Entry 3O6Q (X-ray diffraction, 2.50 A resolution); this record covers chains A and B of the 4 polymer chains in the assembly.

[Chain A]
Name: Stage II sporulation protein SA
Organism: Bacillus subtilis
UniProt: O34853 (SP2SA_BACSU); residue numbers follow UniProt; this construct covers 92-248
Chain sequence (157 residues; numbered 92 to 248; the number before each row is that of its first residue):
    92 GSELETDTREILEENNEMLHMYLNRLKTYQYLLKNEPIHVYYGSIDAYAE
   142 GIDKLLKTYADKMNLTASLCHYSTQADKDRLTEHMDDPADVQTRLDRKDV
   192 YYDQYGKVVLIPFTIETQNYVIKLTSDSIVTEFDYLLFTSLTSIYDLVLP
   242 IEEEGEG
Disordered / not traced: 92-96, 242-248
Modified / non-standard residues: Mse109, Mse112, Mse154, Mse176 (selenomethionine; parent Met)
What the authors report for this chain:
  - self-association interface (contacts with another copy of this molecule); pairs are residue here / residue on that copy: Y120-Y120 (hydrogen bond), Q121-T230 (hydrogen bond), L103, N106, L110, L114, L117, Q121, L124, F224, L227, S231, S234, I235, L238, V239

[Chain B]
Name: Stage II sporulation protein SB
Organism: Bacillus subtilis
UniProt: O34800 (SP2SB_BACSU); residue numbers follow UniProt; this construct covers 1-56
Chain sequence (56 residues; numbered 1 to 56; the number before each row is that of its first residue):
     1 MERAFQNRCEPRAAKPFKILKKRSTTSVASYQVSPHTARIFKENERLIDE
    51 YKRKKA
Disordered / not traced: 1-8, 52-56
Modified / non-standard residues: Mse1 (selenomethionine)

[Interface between chain A and chain B]
Residue-residue contacts (48):
  T99(A) - Y51(B)
  R100(A) - Y51(B)
  E104(A) - I48(B)
  N107(A) - F41(B)
  N107(A) - N44(B)
  N107(A) - I48(B)
  L110(A) - F41(B)  hydrophobic
  H111(A) - F41(B)
  L114(A) - Y31(B)
  L114(A) - F41(B)  hydrophobic
  K118(A) - Y31(B)
  L124(A) - R23(B)
  K125(A) - R23(B)  hydrogen bond (backbone-side chain)
  K125(A) - V28(B)  hydrogen bond (side chain-backbone)
  K125(A) - A29(B)  hydrogen bond (side chain-backbone)
  N126(A) - K22(B)
  N126(A) - R23(B)
  P128(A) - L20(B)  hydrophobic
  P128(A) - K21(B)
  I129(A) - I19(B)
  I129(A) - L20(B)
  I129(A) - K21(B)  hydrogen bond (backbone-backbone)
  H130(A) - I19(B)
  H130(A) - L20(B)
  V131(A) - F17(B)
  V131(A) - K18(B)
  V131(A) - I19(B)  hydrogen bond (backbone-backbone)
  Y132(A) - P16(B)  hydrophobic
  Y132(A) - F17(B)
  Y133(A) - F17(B)  hydrogen bond (backbone-backbone)
  Y133(A) - I19(B)  hydrophobic
  D137(A) - A13(B)
  A138(A) - A13(B)
  E141(A) - P11(B)
  E141(A) - R12(B)
  E141(A) - A13(B)  hydrogen bond (side chain-backbone)
  D144(A) - E10(B)
  D144(A) - P11(B)
  D144(A) - R12(B)  salt bridge
  K145(A) - R12(B)
  K148(A) - C9(B)
  K148(A) - E10(B)
  K148(A) - R12(B)
  S159(A) - C9(B)
  L160(A) - P11(B)
  C161(A) - C9(B)  disulfide
  V239(A) - K21(B)
  P241(A) - I19(B)  hydrophobic
Also at the interface, not in a pair above, chain A (32 interface residues in all): L103, G134, A140, H162
Also at the interface, not in a pair above, chain B (23 interface residues in all): S30, I40, L47
Cross-chain cystine bridges: C161(A)-C9(B)
From the paper, about this interface:
  - specific contacts: L103(A)-L47(B), L103(A)-I48(B), L103(A)-Y51(B), C161(A)-C9(B) (covalent link)

[Summary]
The interface between chain A and chain B involves 32 residues on one side and 23 on the other, with 1
disulfide bond, 7 hydrogen bonds and 1 salt bridge. Polar pairs include D144(A)-R12(B), K125(A)-R23(B) and
K125(A)-V28(B). The authors report contacts between L103(A) and L47(B), L103(A) and I48(B) and L103(A) and
Y51(B) among others. From the paper: a self-association interface involving L103(A), N106(A) and L110(A) among
others.
Here chain A is Stage II sporulation protein SA and chain B is Stage II sporulation protein SB, both from
Bacillus subtilis. Entry 3O6Q (The Structure of SpoIISA and SpoIISB, a Toxin - Antitoxin System) was
determined by X-ray diffraction.
